PDB entry 6NIP | X-ray diffraction, 4.16 A resolution (low resolution: residue-level contacts below are approximate; hydrogen-bond / salt-bridge calls are withheld) | chains A and B of the 6 polymer chains in the assembly

# Chain A
Molecule: MZ1 Heavy chain
Organism: Homo sapiens
Amino-acid sequence (225 residues; numbered 1 to 218 plus 7 insertion-coded residues; the number before each row is that of its first residue; a row labelled like 82A-82C holds insertion residues (82A, then the next letters in order)):
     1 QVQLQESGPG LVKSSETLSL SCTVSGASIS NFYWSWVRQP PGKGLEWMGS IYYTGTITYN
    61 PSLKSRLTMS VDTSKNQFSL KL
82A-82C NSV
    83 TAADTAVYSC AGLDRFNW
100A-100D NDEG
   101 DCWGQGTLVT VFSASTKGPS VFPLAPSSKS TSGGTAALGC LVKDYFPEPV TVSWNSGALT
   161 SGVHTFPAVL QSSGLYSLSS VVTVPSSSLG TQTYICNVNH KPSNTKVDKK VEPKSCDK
Not modelled in the structure: 215-218
Disulfides: Cys-22/Cys-92, Cys-140/Cys-196

# Chain B
Molecule: MZ1 Light Chain
Organism: Homo sapiens
Amino-acid sequence (216 residues; each row starts with the number of its first residue; note: 1 number in that range is skipped by the numbering (no residue carries it; nothing is unmodelled there); a row labelled like 27A-27B holds insertion residues (27A, then the next letters in order)):
     1 QSVLTQPPS
    11 ASGTPGQRVT ISCSGSR
27A-27B SN
    28 LGRNTVNWYQ QLPGVAPKLL IYSNNRRPSG VPDRFSGSKS DTSASLAISG LQSEDEADYF
    88 CAAWDDSL
95A-95C NGL
    96 YVFGTGTKVT VLGQPKAAPS VTLFPPSSEE LQANKATLVC LISDFYPGAV TVAWKADSSP
   156 VKAGVETTTP SKQSNNKYAA SSYLSLTPEQ WKSHRSYSCQ VTHEGSTVEK TVAPTEC
Not modelled in the structure: 211-212
Disulfides: Cys-23/Cys-88, Cys-135/Cys-194

# How chain A and chain B interact
Residue-residue contacts - 66 pairs, chain A then chain B:
  Gln-39(A) / Gln-38(B)
  Gln-39(A) / Val-42(B)
  Gly-42(A) / Thr-164(B)
  Leu-45(A) / Gln-1(B)
  Leu-45(A) / Gln-38(B)
  Leu-45(A) / Phe-87(B)
  Leu-45(A) / Phe-98(B)
  Glu-46(A) / Gln-1(B)
  Trp-47(A) / Gln-1(B)
  Trp-47(A) / Gly-95B(B)
  Trp-47(A) / Leu-95C(B)
  Trp-47(A) / Tyr-96(B)
  Trp-47(A) / Phe-98(B)
  Thr-58(A) / Asn-95A(B)
  Thr-58(A) / Gly-95B(B)
  Tyr-59(A) / Leu-95C(B)
  Asn-60(A) / Gln-1(B)
  Pro-61(A) / Gln-1(B)
  Val-89(A) / Val-42(B)
  Ser-91(A) / Ala-43(B)
  Leu-95(A) / Trp-91(B)
  Leu-95(A) / Tyr-96(B)
  Asp-96(A) / Trp-91(B)
  Arg-97(A) / Asn-31(B)
  Arg-97(A) / Trp-91(B)
  Arg-97(A) / Asp-93(B)
  Arg-97(A) / Gly-95B(B)
  Asn-99(A) / Thr-32(B)
  Asn-99(A) / Ser-50(B)
  Asp-100B(A) / Tyr-49(B)
  Asp-100B(A) / Arg-53(B)
  Gly-100D(A) / Tyr-49(B)
  Asp-101(A) / Asn-34(B)
  Asp-101(A) / Tyr-36(B)
  Asp-101(A) / Leu-46(B)
  Trp-103(A) / Tyr-36(B)
  Trp-103(A) / Pro-44(B)
  Gln-105(A) / Val-42(B)
  Gln-105(A) / Ala-43(B)
  Val-121(A) / Glu-124(B)
  Phe-122(A) / Ser-122(B)
  Phe-122(A) / Glu-124(B)
  Phe-122(A) / Glu-125(B)
  Phe-122(A) / Lys-130(B)
  Pro-123(A) / Ser-122(B)
  Pro-123(A) / Glu-124(B)
  Leu-124(A) / Val-134(B)
  Ala-125(A) / Phe-119(B)
  Lys-143(A) / Thr-132(B)
  Phe-166(A) / Leu-136(B)
  Phe-166(A) / Ile-137(B)
  Phe-166(A) / Ala-175(B)
  Phe-166(A) / Ser-176(B)
  Pro-167(A) / Thr-163(B)
  Pro-167(A) / Ser-166(B)
  Pro-167(A) / Ser-176(B)
  Ala-168(A) / Thr-163(B)
  Val-169(A) / Glu-161(B)
  Val-169(A) / Thr-163(B)
  Val-169(A) / Tyr-178(B)
  Ser-172(A) / Glu-161(B)
  Leu-178(A) / Tyr-178(B)
  Ser-179(A) / Tyr-178(B)
  Val-181(A) / Phe-119(B)
  Val-181(A) / Leu-136(B)
  Lys-209(A) / Glu-124(B)
Interface residues without a listed pair, chain A (47 interface residues in all): Val-37, Lys-43, Gly-44, Ser-50, Glu-100C, Gly-104, Gly-106, Ser-120, Ala-137, Leu-141, Asp-144, Gln-171
Interface residues without a listed pair, chain B (45 interface residues in all): Leu-39, Gly-41, Ser-56, Asp-92, Leu-95, Pro-120, Ala-128, Thr-162

# In short
47 residues of chain A face 45 of chain B across their interface.
Chain A is MZ1 Heavy chain and chain B is MZ1 Light Chain, both from Homo sapiens; the structure, Crystal
structure of a human anti-ZIKV-DENV neutralizing antibody MZ1 in complex with ZIKV E glycoprotein, was
determined by X-ray diffraction together with 6MTX, 6MTY, 6NIS and 6NIU from the same study.
